Entry 8OUF (electron microscopy, 3.10 A resolution); this record covers chains C and F of the 10 polymer chains in the assembly.

[Chain C]
Molecule: H/ACA ribonucleoprotein complex subunit DKC1
Organism: Homo sapiens
UniProtKB: O60832 (DKC1_HUMAN); residues 1-514 here = UniProt positions 1-514
Chain sequence (514 residues; row label = number of the first residue in the row):
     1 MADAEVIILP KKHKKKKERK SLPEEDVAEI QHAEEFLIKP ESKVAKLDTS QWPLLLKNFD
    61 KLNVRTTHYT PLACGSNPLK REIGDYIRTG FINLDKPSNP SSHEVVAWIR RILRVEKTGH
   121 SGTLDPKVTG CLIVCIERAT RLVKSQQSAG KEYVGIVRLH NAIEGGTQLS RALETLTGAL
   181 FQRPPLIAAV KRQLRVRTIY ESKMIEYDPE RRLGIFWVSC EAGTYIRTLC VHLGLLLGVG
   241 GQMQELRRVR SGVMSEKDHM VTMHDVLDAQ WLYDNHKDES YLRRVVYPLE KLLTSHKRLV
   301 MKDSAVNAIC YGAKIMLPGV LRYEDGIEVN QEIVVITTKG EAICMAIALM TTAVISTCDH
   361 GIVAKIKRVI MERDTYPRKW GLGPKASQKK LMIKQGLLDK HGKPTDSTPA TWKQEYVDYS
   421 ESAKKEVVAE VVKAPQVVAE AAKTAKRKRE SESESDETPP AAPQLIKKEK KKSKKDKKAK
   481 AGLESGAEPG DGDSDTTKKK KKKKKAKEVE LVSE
Not modelled in the structure: 1-22, 187-191, 422-514
Swiss-Prot annotation at these positions:
  - region: Ala-2 to Ser-21 (Nucleolar localization)
  - active site: Asp-125 (Nucleophile)
  - modified residue: Ala-2 (N-acetylalanine), Ser-21 (Phosphoserine), Ser-387 (Phosphoserine), Ser-451 (Phosphoserine), Ser-453 (Phosphoserine), Ser-455 (Phosphoserine), Thr-458 (Phosphothreonine), Ser-485 (Phosphoserine), Ser-494 (Phosphoserine), Ser-513 (Phosphoserine)
  - cross-link (Glycyl lysine isopeptide (Lys-Gly)): Lys-20 (interchain with G-Cter in SUMO2), Lys-39 (interchain with G-Cter in SUMO2), Lys-43 (interchain with G-Cter in SUMO2), Lys-191 (interchain with G-Cter in SUMO2), Lys-394 (interchain with G-Cter in SUMO2), Lys-413 (interchain with G-Cter in SUMO1), Lys-424 (interchain with G-Cter in SUMO2), Lys-433 (interchain with G-Cter in SUMO2), Lys-467 (interchain with G-Cter in SUMO2)
What the authors report for this chain:
  - disease-associated variants - Q31E, Q31K, H68Q, H68R, H68Y (citing earlier work)
  - catalytic residues: Asp-125 (citing earlier work)
  - disease-associated variants - F36V (proposed by the authors, not directly observed)
  - mutagenesis - T66A/T67A/H68A, H68A: decreased binding to Human telomerase RNA

[Chain F]
Molecule: H/ACA ribonucleoprotein complex subunit 3
Organism: Homo sapiens
UniProtKB: Q9NPE3 (NOP10_HUMAN); residue numbers follow UniProt; this construct covers 1-64
Chain sequence (64 residues; row label = number of the first residue in the row):
     1 MFLQYYLNEQ GDRVYTLKKF DPMGQQTCSA HPARFSPDDK YSRHRITIKK RFKVLMTQQP
    61 RPVL

[Chain C / chain F interface]
Contacting residue pairs - 68 pairs, chain C then chain F:
  Trp-52(C) with Leu-64(F)
  Pro-53(C) with Leu-64(F)
  Leu-54(C) with Leu-64(F), hydrogen bond (backbone-backbone)
  Lys-57(C) with Leu-64(F), hydrogen bond (side chain-backbone)
  Leu-79(C) with Leu-64(F), hydrophobic
  Asp-95(C) with Pro-32(F)
  Lys-96(C) with Pro-32(F)
  Ser-98(C) with Met-1(F)
  Asn-99(C) with Arg-34(F)
  Trp-108(C) with Phe-35(F), hydrophobic; Pro-37(F)
  Thr-129(C) with His-31(F), hydrogen bond
  Val-154(C) with Leu-3(F), hydrophobic; Tyr-15(F), hydrophobic
  Ile-156(C) with Phe-2(F), hydrophobic
  Ile-205(C) with Tyr-15(F)
  Glu-206(C) with Thr-16(F), hydrogen bond; Leu-17(F), hydrogen bond (side chain-backbone)
  Asp-208(C) with Leu-17(F)
  Arg-211(C) with Phe-2(F); Leu-17(F)
  Leu-213(C) with Phe-2(F), hydrophobic; Leu-17(F)
  Ile-215(C) with Leu-3(F), hydrophobic; Thr-16(F)
  Gln-244(C) with Phe-2(F)
  Glu-245(C) with Met-1(F); Phe-2(F), hydrogen bond (side chain-backbone); Leu-3(F), hydrogen bond (side chain-backbone); His-31(F), salt bridge
  Arg-247(C) with Arg-13(F); Tyr-15(F), hydrogen bond; Ala-30(F); Pro-32(F)
  Val-249(C) with Tyr-15(F)
  Glu-256(C) with Arg-13(F), salt bridge; Tyr-15(F), hydrogen bond
  Lys-257(C) with Gly-11(F), hydrogen bond (side chain-backbone)
  His-259(C) with Pro-62(F); Val-63(F)
  Met-260(C) with Met-56(F)
  Val-261(C) with Met-56(F), hydrophobic
  Met-263(C) with Phe-35(F), hydrophobic
  His-264(C) with Arg-34(F), hydrogen bond (side chain-backbone); Phe-35(F); Asp-39(F), salt bridge; Arg-45(F)
  Asp-265(C) with Lys-49(F), salt bridge
  Leu-267(C) with Phe-35(F), hydrophobic; Asp-39(F); Ser-42(F)
  Asp-268(C) with Ser-42(F), hydrogen bond; Arg-45(F), salt bridge; Ile-46(F)
  Trp-271(C) with Ser-42(F); Arg-43(F); Ile-46(F), hydrophobic
  Leu-272(C) with Ile-46(F), hydrophobic
  His-276(C) with Lys-50(F)
  Ser-280(C) with Thr-57(F)
  Tyr-281(C) with Met-56(F), hydrophobic; Thr-57(F)
  Arg-284(C) with Met-56(F), hydrogen bond (side chain-backbone); Thr-57(F), hydrogen bond (side chain-backbone); Gln-59(F), hydrogen bond (side chain-backbone); Arg-61(F)
  Tyr-287(C) with Pro-62(F)
  Lys-291(C) with Leu-64(F)
Interface residues without a listed pair, chain C (45 interface residues in all): Pro-97, Ile-112, Leu-246, Val-285
Interface residues without a listed pair, chain F (32 interface residues in all): Asp-12, Lys-18, Ala-33, Leu-55

[Overview]
45 residues of chain C and 32 residues of chain F are in contact; the contacts include 15 hydrogen bonds and 5
salt bridges. Polar contacts include Glu-245(C)/His-31(F), Glu-256(C)/Arg-13(F) and His-264(C)/Asp-39(F). The
paper reports the catalytic residue Asp-125(C); T66A/T67A/H68A and H68A of chain C reduce binding to Human
telomerase RNA.
Chain C is H/ACA ribonucleoprotein complex subunit DKC1 and chain F is H/ACA ribonucleoprotein complex subunit
3, both from Homo sapiens; the structure, The H/ACA RNP lobe of human telomerase with the dyskerin thumb loop
in an open conformation, was determined by electron microscopy, deposited together with 8OUE.
